PDB entry 8HN1 | electron microscopy, 2.90 A resolution | chains C and A of the 3 polymer chains in the assembly

# Chain C
Name: Toxin AdTx1
Organism: Dendroaspis angusticeps
UniProt: P85092 (3SI1A_DENAN); numbering as in UniProt (aligned over 1-65)
Sequence (71 residues; row label = number of the first residue in the row; numbers below 1 keep their minus sign (Gly-5 is residue -5)):
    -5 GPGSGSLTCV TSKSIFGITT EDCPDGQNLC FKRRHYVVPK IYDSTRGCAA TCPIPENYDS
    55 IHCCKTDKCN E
Not modelled in the structure: -5 to 0
Sequence notes: expression tag (-5 to 0)
Disulfides: Cys3-Cys24, Cys17-Cys42, Cys46-Cys57, Cys58-Cys63

# Chain A
Name: Alpha-1A adrenergic receptor
Organism: Homo sapiens
UniProt: P35348 (ADA1A_HUMAN); aligned to UniProt positions 1-371 over residues 1-371
Sequence (346 residues; each row starts with the number of its first residue; note: 40 numbers in that range are skipped by the numbering (no residue carries them; nothing is unmodelled there); numbers below 1 keep their minus sign (Asp-7 is residue -7)):
    -7 DYKDDDDAMV FLSGQASDSS QCTQPPAPVQ ISKAILLGVI LGGLILFGVL GNILVILSVA
    53 CHRHLHSVTH YYIVNLAVAD LLLTSTVLPF SAIFEVLGYW AFGRVFCNIW AAVDVLCCTA
   113 RIWGLCIISI DRYIGVSYPL RYPTIVTQRR GLMALLCVWA LSLVISIGPL FGWRQPAPED
   173 ETICQINEEP GYVLFSALGS FYLPLAIILV MYCRVYVVAK RVRLLSGSRE KDRNLR
   269 KAAKTLGIVV GCFVLCWLPF FLVMPIGSFF PDFKPSETVF KIVFWLGYLN SCINPIIYPC
   329 SSQEFKKAFQ NVLRIQCLCR KQSSKHALGY TLHPPSQAVE GQHHHHHHHH
Not modelled in the structure: -7 to 23, 344-378
Sequence notes: expression tag (-7 to 0, 372-378); conflict Gln7 (Asn in P35348), Gln13 (Asn in P35348), Gln22 (Asn in P35348), Arg113 (Ser in P35348), Trp115 (Met in P35348), Ser218 (Lys263 in P35348), Gly219 (Phe264 in P35348); insertion (224-228)
Disulfides: Cys99-Cys176
Curated features (UniProtKB/Swiss-Prot):
  - motif: Lys334 to Lys349 (Nuclear localization signal)
  - lipidation: Cys345 (S-palmitoyl cysteine)

# How chain C and chain A interact
Contacting residue pairs (38):
  Ser8(C) - Pro182(A)
  Ser8(C) - Phe297(A)
  Ile9(C) - Pro182(A)  hydrophobic
  Lys26(C) - Glu180(A)  salt bridge
  Arg28(C) - Pro170(A)
  Arg28(C) - Ile175(A)
  Arg28(C) - Gln177(A)
  His29(C) - Glu305(A)  salt bridge
  Tyr30(C) - Phe86(A)  hydrophobic
  Tyr30(C) - Glu87(A)  hydrogen bond
  Tyr30(C) - Gly90(A)
  Val31(C) - Glu87(A)
  Val31(C) - Phe308(A)  hydrophobic
  Val31(C) - Lys309(A)  hydrogen bond (backbone-side chain)
  Val32(C) - Phe308(A)  hydrophobic
  Val32(C) - Lys309(A)
  Val32(C) - Phe312(A)  hydrophobic
  Pro33(C) - Phe86(A)
  Pro33(C) - Glu87(A)
  Pro33(C) - Trp102(A)  hydrophobic
  Pro33(C) - Cys176(A)
  Pro33(C) - Phe312(A)  hydrophobic
  Lys34(C) - Trp102(A)
  Lys34(C) - Asp106(A)  salt bridge
  Lys34(C) - Cys176(A)
  Lys34(C) - Gln177(A)
  Lys34(C) - Ile178(A)  hydrogen bond (backbone-backbone)
  Lys34(C) - Tyr316(A)  hydrogen bond
  Tyr36(C) - Phe86(A)
  Tyr36(C) - Thr174(A)
  Tyr36(C) - Ile175(A)
  Tyr36(C) - Cys176(A)
  Tyr36(C) - Gln177(A)
  Asp37(C) - Lys302(A)
  Tyr52(C) - Tyr91(A)
  Ser54(C) - Asp172(A)
  Ser54(C) - Ile175(A)
  Glu65(C) - Glu180(A)
Also at the interface, not in a pair above, chain C (20 interface residues in all): Ser6, Lys7, Ile35, Ser38, Arg40
Also at the interface, not in a pair above, chain A (29 interface residues in all): Ser83, Leu89, Ala103, Glu171, Phe288, Ser296, Pro299

# Overview
20 residues of chain C and 29 residues of chain A are in contact; the contacts include 4 hydrogen bonds and 3
salt bridges. Polar contacts include Lys26(C)-Glu180(A), His29(C)-Glu305(A) and Lys34(C)-Asp106(A).
Chain C is Toxin AdTx1 (Dendroaspis angusticeps) and chain A is Alpha-1A adrenergic receptor (Homo sapiens);
the structure, Cryo-EM structure of AdTx1-alpha1AAR-Nb6, was determined by electron microscopy.
